PDB entry 3DT7 | X-ray diffraction, 1.50 A resolution | chain A

[Chain A]
Name: Phosphoenolpyruvate carboxykinase, cytosolic [GTP]
Source organism: Rattus norvegicus
Notes: EC 4.1.1.32
UniProtKB: P07379 (PPCKC_RAT); numbering as in UniProt (aligned over 1-622)
Amino-acid sequence (624 residues; numbered -1 to 622; the number before each row is that of its first residue; numbers below 1 keep their minus sign (Gly-1 is residue -1)):
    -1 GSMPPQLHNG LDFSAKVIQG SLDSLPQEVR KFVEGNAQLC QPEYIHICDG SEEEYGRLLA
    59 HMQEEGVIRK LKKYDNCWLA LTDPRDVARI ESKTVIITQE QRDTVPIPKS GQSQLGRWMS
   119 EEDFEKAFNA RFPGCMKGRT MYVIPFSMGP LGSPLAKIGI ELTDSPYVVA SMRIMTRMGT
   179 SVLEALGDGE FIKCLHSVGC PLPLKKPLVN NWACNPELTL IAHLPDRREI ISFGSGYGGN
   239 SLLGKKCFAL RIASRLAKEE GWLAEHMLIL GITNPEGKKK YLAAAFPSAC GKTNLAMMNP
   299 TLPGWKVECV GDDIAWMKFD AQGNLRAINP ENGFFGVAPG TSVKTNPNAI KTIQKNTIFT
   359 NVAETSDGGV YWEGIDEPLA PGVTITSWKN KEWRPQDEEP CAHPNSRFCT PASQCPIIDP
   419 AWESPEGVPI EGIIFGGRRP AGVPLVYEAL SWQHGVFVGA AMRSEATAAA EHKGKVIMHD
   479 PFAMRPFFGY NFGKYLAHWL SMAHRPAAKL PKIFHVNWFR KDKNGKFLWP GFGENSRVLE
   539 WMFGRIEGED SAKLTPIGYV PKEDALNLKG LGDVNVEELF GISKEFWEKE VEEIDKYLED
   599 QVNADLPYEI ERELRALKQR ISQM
Sequence notes: expression tag (-1 to 0)
UniProt features mapped onto this chain:
  - region: Gly457 to Gly487 (Omega-loop)
  - active site: Cys288
  - binding site (substrate): Arg87, Tyr235 to Gly237, Ser286, Asn403 to Arg405
  - binding site (Mn(2+)): Lys244, His264, Asp311
  - binding site (GTP): Ala287 to Asn292, Arg405, Arg436, Phe530 to Asn533
  - modified residue: Ser19 (Phosphoserine), Lys70 (N6-acetyllysine), Lys71 (N6-acetyllysine), Ser90 (Phosphoserine), Lys91 (N6-acetyllysine), Ser118 (Phosphoserine), Thr178 (Phosphothreonine), Ser286 (Phosphoserine), Lys473 (N6-acetyllysine), Lys521 (N6-acetyllysine), Lys524 (N6-acetyllysine), Lys594 (N6-acetyllysine)
  - mutagenesis: Glu89 (E89A/D/Q: Abolished phosphoenolpyruvate carboxykinase activity; decreased affinity for oxaloacetate), Ser90 (S90A: Decreased phosphorylation and increased acetylation levels), Lys91 (K91Q: 3-fold decrease of affinity for phosphoenolpyruvate), His477 (H477R: Destabilization of the closed state of the omega-loop, resulting in decreased capture rates for the weaker binding substrates associated with catalysis in the phosphoenolpyruvate to ...)
Ion coordination: Na+: Leu79, Asn208; Mn2+ site 1: Thr291 (together with GTP); Mn2+ site 2: Asp311 (together with GTP, sulfopyruvate)
Ligand contacts:
  - 2-ethoxyethanol (ETX): Glu446, Ala447, Ser449, Trp450, Leu508, Pro509, Lys510, Ile511
  - GTP (guanosine-5'-triphosphate): Lys244, His264, Pro285, Ser286, Ala287, Cys288, Gly289, Lys290, Thr291, Asn292, Asp311, Phe333, Val335, Pro337, Gly338, Arg405, Arg436, Ala467, Trp516, Phe517, Phe525, Pro528, Gly529, Phe530, Asn533
  - sulfopyruvate (SPV): Arg87, Gly236, Gly237, Lys243, Lys244, His264, Ser286, Asp311, Phe333, Arg405, Ala467, Phe485
What the authors report for this chain:
  - conformationally variable residues (order/disorder transition): Ala464 to Val474

[In short]
Ligands of chain A: GTP, sulfopyruvate and 2-ethoxyethanol. The Na+ site is built by Leu79 and Asn208. Curated
annotation (UniProt) lists active-site residue Cys288, 8 substrate-binding residues, 3 Mn2+-binding residues
and 12 GTP-binding residues. From the paper: conformational variability at Ala464.
Chain A is Phosphoenolpyruvate carboxykinase, cytosolic [GTP] (Rattus norvegicus); the structure, The
structure of rat cytosolic PEPCK in complex with beta-sulfopyruvate and GTP, was determined by X-ray
diffraction (same publication as 3DT2, 3DT4 and 3DTB).
